Entry 1H4Z (X-ray diffraction, 2.74 A resolution); this record covers chain A.

[Chain A]
Name: Anti-sigma F factor antagonist
Organism: Bacillus sphaericus
Chain sequence (117 residues; row label = number of the first residue in the row):
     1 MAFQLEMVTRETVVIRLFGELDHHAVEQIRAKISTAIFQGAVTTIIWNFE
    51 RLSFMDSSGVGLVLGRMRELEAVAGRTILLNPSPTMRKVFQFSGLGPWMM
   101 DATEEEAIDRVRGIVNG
Not modelled in the structure: 1, 93-95, 115-117
From the paper describing this entry:
  - conformationally variable residues (order/disorder transition): Ser-93 to Leu-95

[In short]
From the paper: conformational variability at Ser-93.
Chain A is Anti-sigma F factor antagonist (Bacillus sphaericus); the structure, Structure of the Anti-Sigma
Factor Antagonist SpoIIAA in its Unphosphorylated Form, was determined by X-ray diffraction, deposited
together with 1H4X and 1H4Y.
